PDB entry 9DZY | electron microscopy, 3.10 A resolution | chains B and A of the 4 polymer chains in the assembly

[Chain B (and A)]
Name: Cytoplasmic dynein 1 heavy chain 1
Source organism: Homo sapiens
Notes: chain A of this document is another copy of the same molecule, construct and numbering; everything in this record applies to it too
UniProtKB: Q14204 (DYHC1_HUMAN); residues 2-4646 here = UniProt positions 2-4646
Chain sequence (4843 residues; each row starts with the number of its first residue; numbers below 1 keep their minus sign (Gly-196 is residue -196)):
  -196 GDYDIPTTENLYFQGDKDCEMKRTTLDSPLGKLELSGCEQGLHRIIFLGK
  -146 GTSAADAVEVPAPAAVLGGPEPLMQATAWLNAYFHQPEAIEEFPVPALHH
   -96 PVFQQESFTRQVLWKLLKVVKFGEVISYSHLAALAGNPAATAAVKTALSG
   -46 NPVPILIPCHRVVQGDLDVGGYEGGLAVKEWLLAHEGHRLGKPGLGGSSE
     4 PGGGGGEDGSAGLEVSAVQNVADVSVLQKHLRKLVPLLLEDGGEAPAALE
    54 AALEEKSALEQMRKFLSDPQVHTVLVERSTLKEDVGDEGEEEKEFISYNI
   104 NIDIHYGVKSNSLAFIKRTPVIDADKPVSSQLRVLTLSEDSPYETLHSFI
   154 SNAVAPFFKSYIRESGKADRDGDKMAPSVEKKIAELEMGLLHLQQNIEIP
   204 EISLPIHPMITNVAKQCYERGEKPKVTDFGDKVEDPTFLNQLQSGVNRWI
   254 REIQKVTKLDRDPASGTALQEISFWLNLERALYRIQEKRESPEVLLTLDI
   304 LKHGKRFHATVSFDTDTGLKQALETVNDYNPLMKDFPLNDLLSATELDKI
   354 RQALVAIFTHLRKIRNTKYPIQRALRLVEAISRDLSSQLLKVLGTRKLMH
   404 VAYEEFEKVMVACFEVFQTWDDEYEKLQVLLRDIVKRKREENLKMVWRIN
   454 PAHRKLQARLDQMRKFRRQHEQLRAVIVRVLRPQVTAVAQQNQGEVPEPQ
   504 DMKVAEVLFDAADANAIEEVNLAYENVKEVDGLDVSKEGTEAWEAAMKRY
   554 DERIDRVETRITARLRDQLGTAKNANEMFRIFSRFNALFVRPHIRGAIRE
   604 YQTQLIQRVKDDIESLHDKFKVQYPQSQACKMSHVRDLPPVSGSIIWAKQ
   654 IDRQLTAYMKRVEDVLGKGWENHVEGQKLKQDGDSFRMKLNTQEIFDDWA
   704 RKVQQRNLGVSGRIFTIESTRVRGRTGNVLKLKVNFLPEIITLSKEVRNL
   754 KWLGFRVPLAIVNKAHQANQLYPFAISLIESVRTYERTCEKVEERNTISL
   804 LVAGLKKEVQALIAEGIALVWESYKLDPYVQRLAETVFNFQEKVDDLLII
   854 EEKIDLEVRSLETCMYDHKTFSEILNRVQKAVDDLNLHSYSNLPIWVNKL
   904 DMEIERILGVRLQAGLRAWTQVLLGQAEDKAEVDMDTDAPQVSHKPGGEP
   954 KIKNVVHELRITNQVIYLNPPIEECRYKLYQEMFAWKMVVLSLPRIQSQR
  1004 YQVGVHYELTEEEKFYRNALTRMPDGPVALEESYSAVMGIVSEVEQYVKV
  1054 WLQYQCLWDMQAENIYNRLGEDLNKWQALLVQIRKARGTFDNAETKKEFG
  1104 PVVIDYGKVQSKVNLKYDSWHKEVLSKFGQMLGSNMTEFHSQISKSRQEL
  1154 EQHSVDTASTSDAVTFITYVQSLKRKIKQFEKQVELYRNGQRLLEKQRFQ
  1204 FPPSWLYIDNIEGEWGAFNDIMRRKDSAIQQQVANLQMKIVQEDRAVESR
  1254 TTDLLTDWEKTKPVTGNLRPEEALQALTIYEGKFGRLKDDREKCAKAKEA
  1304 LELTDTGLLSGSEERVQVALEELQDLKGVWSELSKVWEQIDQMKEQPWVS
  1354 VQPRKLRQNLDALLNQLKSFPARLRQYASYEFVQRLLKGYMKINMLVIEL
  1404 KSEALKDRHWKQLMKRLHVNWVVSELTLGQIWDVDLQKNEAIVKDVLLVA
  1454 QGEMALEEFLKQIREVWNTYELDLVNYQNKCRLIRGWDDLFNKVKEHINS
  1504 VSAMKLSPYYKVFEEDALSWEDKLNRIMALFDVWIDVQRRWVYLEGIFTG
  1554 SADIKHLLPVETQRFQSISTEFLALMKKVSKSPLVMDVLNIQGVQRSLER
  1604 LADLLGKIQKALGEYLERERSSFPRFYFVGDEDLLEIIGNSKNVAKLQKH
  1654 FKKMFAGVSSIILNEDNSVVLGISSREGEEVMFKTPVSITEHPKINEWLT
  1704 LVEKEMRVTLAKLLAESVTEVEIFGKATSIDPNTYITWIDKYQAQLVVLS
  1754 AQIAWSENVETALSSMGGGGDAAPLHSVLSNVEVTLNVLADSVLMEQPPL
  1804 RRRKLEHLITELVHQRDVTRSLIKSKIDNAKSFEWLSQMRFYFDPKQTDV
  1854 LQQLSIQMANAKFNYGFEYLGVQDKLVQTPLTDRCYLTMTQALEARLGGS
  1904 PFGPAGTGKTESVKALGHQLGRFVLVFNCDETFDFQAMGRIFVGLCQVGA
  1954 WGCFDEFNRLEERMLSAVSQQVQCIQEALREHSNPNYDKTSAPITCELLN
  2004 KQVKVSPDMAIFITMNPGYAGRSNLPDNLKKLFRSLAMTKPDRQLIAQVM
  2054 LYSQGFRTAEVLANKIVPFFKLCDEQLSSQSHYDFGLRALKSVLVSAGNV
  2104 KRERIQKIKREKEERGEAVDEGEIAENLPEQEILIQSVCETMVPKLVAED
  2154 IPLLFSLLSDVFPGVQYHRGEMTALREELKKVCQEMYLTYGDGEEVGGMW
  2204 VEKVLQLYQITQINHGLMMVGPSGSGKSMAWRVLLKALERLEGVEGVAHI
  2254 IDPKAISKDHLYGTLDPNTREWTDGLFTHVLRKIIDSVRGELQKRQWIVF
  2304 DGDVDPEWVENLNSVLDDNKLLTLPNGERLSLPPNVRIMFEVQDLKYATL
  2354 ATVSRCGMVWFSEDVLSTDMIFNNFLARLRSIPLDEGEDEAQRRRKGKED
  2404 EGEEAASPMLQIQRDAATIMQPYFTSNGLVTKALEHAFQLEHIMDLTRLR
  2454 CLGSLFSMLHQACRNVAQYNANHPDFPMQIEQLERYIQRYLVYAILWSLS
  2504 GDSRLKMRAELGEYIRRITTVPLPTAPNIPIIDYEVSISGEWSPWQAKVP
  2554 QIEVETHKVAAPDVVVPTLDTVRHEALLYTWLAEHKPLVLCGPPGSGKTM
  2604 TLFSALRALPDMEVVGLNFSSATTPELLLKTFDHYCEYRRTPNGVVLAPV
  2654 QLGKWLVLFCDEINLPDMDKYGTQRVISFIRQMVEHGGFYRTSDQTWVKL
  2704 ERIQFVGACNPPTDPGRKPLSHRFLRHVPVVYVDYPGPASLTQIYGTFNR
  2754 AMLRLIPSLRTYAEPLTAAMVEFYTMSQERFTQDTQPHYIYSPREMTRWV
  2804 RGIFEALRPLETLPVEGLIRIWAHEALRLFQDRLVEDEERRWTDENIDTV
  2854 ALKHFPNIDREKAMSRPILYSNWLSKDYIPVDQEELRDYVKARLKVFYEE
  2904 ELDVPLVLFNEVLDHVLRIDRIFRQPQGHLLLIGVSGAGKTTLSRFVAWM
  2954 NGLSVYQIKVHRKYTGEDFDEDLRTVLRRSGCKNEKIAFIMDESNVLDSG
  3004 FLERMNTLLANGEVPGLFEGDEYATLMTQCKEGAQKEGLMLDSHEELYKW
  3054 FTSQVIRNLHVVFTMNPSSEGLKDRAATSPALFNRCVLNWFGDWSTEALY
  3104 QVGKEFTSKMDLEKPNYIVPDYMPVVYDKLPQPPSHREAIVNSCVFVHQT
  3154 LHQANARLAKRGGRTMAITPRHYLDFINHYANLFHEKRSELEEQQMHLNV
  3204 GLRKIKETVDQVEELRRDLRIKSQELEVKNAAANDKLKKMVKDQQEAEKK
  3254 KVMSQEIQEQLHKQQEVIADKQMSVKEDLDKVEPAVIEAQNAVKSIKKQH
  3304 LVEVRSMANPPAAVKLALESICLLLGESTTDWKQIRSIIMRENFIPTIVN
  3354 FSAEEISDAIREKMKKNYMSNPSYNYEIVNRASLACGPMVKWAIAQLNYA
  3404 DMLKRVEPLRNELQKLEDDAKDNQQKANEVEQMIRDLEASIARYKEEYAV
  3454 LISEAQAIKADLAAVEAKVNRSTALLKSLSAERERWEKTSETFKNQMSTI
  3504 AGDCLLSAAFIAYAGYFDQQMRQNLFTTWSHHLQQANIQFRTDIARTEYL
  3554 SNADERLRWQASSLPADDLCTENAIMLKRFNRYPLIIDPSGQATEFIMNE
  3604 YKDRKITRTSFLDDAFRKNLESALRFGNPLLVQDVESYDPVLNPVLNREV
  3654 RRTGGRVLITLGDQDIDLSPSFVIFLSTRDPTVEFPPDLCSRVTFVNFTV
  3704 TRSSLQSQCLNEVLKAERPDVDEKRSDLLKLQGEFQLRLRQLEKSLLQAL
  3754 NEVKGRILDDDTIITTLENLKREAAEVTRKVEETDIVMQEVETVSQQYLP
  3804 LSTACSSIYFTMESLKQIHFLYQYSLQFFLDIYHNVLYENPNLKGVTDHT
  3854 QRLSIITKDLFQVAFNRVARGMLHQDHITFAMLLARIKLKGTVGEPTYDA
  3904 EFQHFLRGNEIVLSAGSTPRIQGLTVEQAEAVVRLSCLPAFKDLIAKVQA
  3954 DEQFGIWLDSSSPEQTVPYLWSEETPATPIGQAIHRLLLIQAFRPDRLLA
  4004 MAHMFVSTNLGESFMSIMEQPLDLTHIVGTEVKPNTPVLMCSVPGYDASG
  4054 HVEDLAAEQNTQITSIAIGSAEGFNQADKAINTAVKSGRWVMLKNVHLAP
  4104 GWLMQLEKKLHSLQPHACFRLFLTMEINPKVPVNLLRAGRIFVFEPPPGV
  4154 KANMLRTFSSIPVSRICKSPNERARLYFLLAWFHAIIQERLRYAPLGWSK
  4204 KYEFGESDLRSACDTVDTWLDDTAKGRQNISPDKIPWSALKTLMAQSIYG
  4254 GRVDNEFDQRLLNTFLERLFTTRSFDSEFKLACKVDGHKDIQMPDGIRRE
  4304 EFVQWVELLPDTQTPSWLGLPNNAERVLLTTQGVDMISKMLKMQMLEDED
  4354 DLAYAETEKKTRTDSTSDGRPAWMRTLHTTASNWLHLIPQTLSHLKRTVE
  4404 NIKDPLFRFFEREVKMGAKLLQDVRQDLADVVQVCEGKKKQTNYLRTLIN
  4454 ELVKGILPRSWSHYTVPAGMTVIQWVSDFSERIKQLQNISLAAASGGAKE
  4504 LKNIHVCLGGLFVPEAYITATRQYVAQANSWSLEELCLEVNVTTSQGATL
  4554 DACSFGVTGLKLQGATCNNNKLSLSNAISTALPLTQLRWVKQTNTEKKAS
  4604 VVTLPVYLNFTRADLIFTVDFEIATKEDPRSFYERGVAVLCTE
Disordered / not traced: -196 to 1443, 1769-1774, 1988-1995, 2115-2127, 2390-2408, 3254-3434, 3847-3848, 3896, 3975-3977, 4351-4378, 4402, 4499-4501, 4546-4556, 4596-4602
Sequence notes: expression tag (-196 to 1)
Bound ions: Mg2+ site 1: Thr1913 (together with ADP); Mg2+ site 2: Ser2231, Glu2344 (together with ATP)
Residues lining bound ligands:
  - ADP (adenosine-5'-diphosphate), molecule 1: Leu1879, Val1880, Thr1882, Thr1885, Pro1907, Ala1908, Gly1909, Thr1910, Gly1911, Lys1912, Thr1913, Glu1914, Ile2049, Leu2090, Arg2091, Lys2094, Asp2320, Arg2358
  - ADP, molecule 2: Val2567, Val2569, Pro2596, Pro2597, Gly2598, Ser2599, Gly2600, Lys2601, Thr2602, Met2603, Asp2664, Pro2739, Ile2747, Tyr2748, Pro2796, Arg2797, Thr2800
  - ADP, molecule 3: Val2907, Pro2908, Leu2909, Val2910, Phe2912, Val2915, Val2938, Ser2939, Gly2940, Ala2941, Gly2942, Lys2943, Thr2944, Thr2945, Trp3097, Arg3174, Leu3177, Asn3650, Arg3695
  - ATP (adenosine-5'-triphosphate): Leu2191, Thr2192, Trp2203, Ser2226, Gly2227, Ser2228, Gly2229, Lys2230, Ser2231, Met2232, Glu2344, Leu2369, Met2373, Ile2374, Asn2377, Leu2452, Arg2684, Glu2688, Arg2726, Arg2729

[Chain B / chain A interface]
Pairs across the interface - 27 pairs, chain B then chain A:
  Lys1526(B) with Glu1518(A), salt bridge
  Gln1566(B) with Pro2613(A)
  Asn1593(B) with Glu1517(A); Glu1518(A)
  Lys1610(B) with Asp3045(A)
  Asn2271(B) with Gly3041(A)
  Gln3038(B) with Arg1567(A)
  Met3043(B) with Arg1567(A); Ser1570(A)
  Asp3045(B) with Arg1603(A), salt bridge
  Leu3240(B) with Lys3448(A)
  Val3244(B) with Lys3448(A)
  Gln3247(B) with Gln3247(A)
  Glu3251(B) with Gln3247(A); Gln3248(A); Glu3251(A)
  Lys3252(B) with Glu3251(A)
  Lys3448(B) with Lys3239(A); Leu3240(A); Tyr3451(A), hydrogen bond
  Ala3452(B) with Gln3459(A), hydrogen bond (backbone-side chain)
  Ile3455(B) with Ile3455(A), hydrophobic
  Ser3456(B) with Gln3459(A)
  Gln3459(B) with Ser3456(A), hydrogen bond; Gln3459(A)
  Phe3629(B) with Arg3659(A); Leu3661(A), hydrophobic
Other interface residues (no listed pair), chain B (24 interface residues in all): Arg1603, Gly3041, Gln3248, Tyr3451, Asp3670
Other interface residues (no listed pair), chain A (24 interface residues in all): Gln1566, Leu2655, Arg3628, Thr3656

[Overview]
Chain B and chain A each contribute 24 residues to their interface, with 3 hydrogen bonds and 2 salt bridges.
Polar pairs include Lys1526(B)-Glu1518(A), Asp3045(B)-Arg1603(A) and Lys3448(B)-Tyr3451(A). Chain B binds 3
copies of ADP and ATP.
Chain B and chain A are both Cytoplasmic dynein 1 heavy chain 1 (Homo sapiens); the structure, Cryo-EM
structure of Pre-Chi dynein bound to Lis1, was determined by electron microscopy (same publication as 9E0T,
9E0W, 9E22, 9E23 and 9E28).
